PDB entry 1Z8I | X-ray diffraction, 2.00 A resolution | chains A and B

== Chain A ==
Molecule: Thrombin light chain
Source organism: Homo sapiens
Notes: EC 3.4.21.5; fragment: sequence database residues 324-361; engineered mutation(s): G193A
UniProt: P00734 (THRB_HUMAN); residues 1-14 here correspond to UniProt positions 336-349 (UniProt number = residue number + 335)
Amino-acid sequence (39 residues; numbered 1 to 14 plus 25 insertion-coded residues; the number before each row is that of its first residue; a row labelled like 14A-14L holds insertion residues (14A, then the next letters in order)):
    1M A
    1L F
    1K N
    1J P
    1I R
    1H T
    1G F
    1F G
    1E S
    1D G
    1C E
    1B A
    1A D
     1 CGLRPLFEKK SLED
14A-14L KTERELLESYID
Construct notes: cloning artifact (1M)
Ion coordination: Zn2+ site 1: Asp1A (shared with His119(B), Glu127(B) of chain B); Zn2+ site 2 near Glu14E (its only coordinating residue here)

== Chain B ==
Molecule: Thrombin heavy chain
Source organism: Homo sapiens
Notes: EC 3.4.21.5; fragment: sequence database residues 364-622
UniProt: P00734 (THRB_HUMAN); the construct lacks a stretch of the UniProt sequence and is renumbered around it, so the offset changes along the chain: 16-36 = UniProt 364-384; 37-60 = UniProt 386-409; 61-77 = UniProt 419-435; 78-97 = UniProt 437-456; 7 more segments
Amino-acid sequence (259 residues; numbered 16 to 247 plus 30 insertion-coded residues; 3 numbers in that range are skipped by the numbering (no residue carries them; nothing is unmodelled there); the number before each row is that of its first residue; a row labelled like 60A-60I holds insertion residues (60A, then the next letters in order)):
    16 IVEGSDAEIG MSPWQVMLFR K
   36A S
    37 PQELLCGASL ISDRWVLTAA HCLL
60A-60I YPPWDKNFT
    61 ENDLLVRIGK HSRTRYE
   77A R
    78 NIEKISMLEK IYIHPRYNWR
   97A E
    98 NLDRDIALMK LKKPVAFSDY IHPVCLPDRE TA
129A-129C ASL
   130 LQAGYKGRVT GWGNLKET
147A-147G WTANVGK
   150 GQPSVLQVVN LPIVERPVCK DSTRIRITDN MFCAG
  184A Y
   185 KP
186A-186D DEGK
   187 RGDACEADSG GPFVMKSP
204A-204B FN
   205 NRWYQMGIVS WGE
   219 GCD
  221A R
   222 DGKYGFYTHV FRLKKWIQKV IDQFGE
Disordered / not traced: 147A-147G, 246-247
Cystine bridges: Cys42-Cys58, Cys168-Cys182, Cys191-Cys220
Covalently attached groups: PPACK (0G6) linked to His57, Ser195; N-acetylglucosamine (NAG) linked to Asn60G
Construct notes: engineered mutation Ala193 (Gly566 in P00734)
Ion coordination: Zn2+ site 1: His71, Glu77; Zn2+ site 2 near Glu97A (its only coordinating residue here); Zn2+ site 3: His119, Glu127 (shared with Asp1A(A) of chain A); Na+: Arg221A, Lys224
Ligand contacts: PPACK (0G6; D-phenylalanyl-N-[(2S,3S)-6-{[amino(iminio)methyl]amino}-1-chloro-2-hydroxyhexan-3-yl]-L-prolinamide): Cys42, Cys58, Tyr60A, Trp60D, Glu97A, Asn98, Leu99, Ile174, Asp189, Ala190, Cys191, Glu192, Ala193, Asp194, Val213, Ser214, Trp215, Gly216, Glu217, Gly219, Cys220, Gly226, Phe227

== Chain A / chain B interface ==
Inter-chain disulfides: Cys1(A)-Cys122(B)
Pairs across the interface (82; chain A residue first):
  Cys1(A) with Pro120(B); Val121(B); Cys122(B), disulfide; Arg206(B), hydrogen bond (backbone-side chain)
  Asp1A(A) with His119(B), salt bridge; Pro120(B)
  Ala1B(A) with Arg206(B), hydrogen bond (backbone-side chain)
  Gly1D(A) with Pro120(B)
  Ser1E(A) with Ser48(B); Asp49(B), hydrogen bond (backbone-backbone); Phe114(B)
  Gly1F(A) with Asp49(B); Arg50(B)
  Phe1G(A) with Ile47(B); Ser48(B), hydrogen bond (backbone-side chain); Asp49(B); Arg50(B); Trp51(B); Ile242(B), hydrophobic
  Thr1H(A) with Arg50(B); Trp51(B), hydrogen bond (backbone-side chain); Ile242(B), hydrogen bond (side chain-backbone); Asp243(B), hydrogen bond; Phe245(B)
  Asn1K(A) with Asp243(B), hydrogen bond (backbone-side chain)
  Phe1L(A) with Leu123(B), hydrophobic; Ile238(B), hydrophobic; Gln239(B); Asp243(B)
  Gly2(A) with Trp29(B); Pro120(B), hydrogen bond (backbone-backbone); Cys122(B), hydrogen bond (backbone-side chain); Asn205(B); Arg206(B); Trp207(B), hydrogen bond (backbone-backbone)
  Leu3(A) with Asn205(B); Arg206(B)
  Arg4(A) with Gly25(B); Met26(B), hydrogen bond (side chain-backbone); Pro28(B); Trp29(B); Arg137(B); Trp207(B)
  Pro5(A) with Ser115(B); Asp116(B); His119(B)
  Leu6(A) with Ile24(B); Asp116(B); Tyr117(B), hydrophobic
  Phe7(A) with Glu23(B); Ile24(B); Gly25(B); Met26(B), hydrophobic
  Glu8(A) with Lys202(B), salt bridge; Asn205(B); Trp207(B), hydrogen bond
  Asp14(A) with Glu23(B); Met26(B); Arg137(B), salt bridge; Trp207(B)
  Lys14A(A) with Asp21(B); Glu23(B), hydrogen bond (backbone-side chain)
  Thr14B(A) with Arg137(B), hydrogen bond; Asn159(B), hydrogen bond
  Glu14C(A) with Arg137(B); Lys202(B), salt bridge
  Glu14E(A) with Lys135(B), salt bridge; Asn159(B), hydrogen bond; Tyr184A(B), hydrogen bond; Lys186D(B), salt bridge
  Leu14F(A) with Lys135(B); Gly136(B); Asn159(B); Trp207(B), hydrophobic
  Ser14I(A) with Gly133(B); Tyr134(B); Lys135(B), hydrogen bond (side chain-backbone)
  Tyr14J(A) with Leu129C(B); Tyr134(B), hydrophobic; Met201(B); Lys202(B), hydrogen bond (side chain-backbone); Pro204(B)
Also at the interface, not in a pair above, chain A (28 interface residues in all): Arg1I, Ala1M, Leu14G
Also at the interface, not in a pair above, chain B (44 interface residues in all): Ser203, Asn204B, Lys235

== Overview ==
28 residues of chain A face 44 of chain B across their interface; the contacts include 1 disulfide bond, 20
hydrogen bonds and 6 salt bridges. Polar pairs include Asp1A(A)-His119(B), Glu8(A)-Lys202(B) and
Glu14E(A)-Lys135(B). PPACK is covalently linked to His57(B). N-acetylglucosamine is covalently linked to
Asn60G(B).
Here chain A is Thrombin light chain and chain B is Thrombin heavy chain, both from Homo sapiens. Entry 1Z8I
(Crystal structure of the thrombin mutant G193A bound to PPACK) was determined by X-ray diffraction together
with 1Z8J from the same study.
